PDB entry 7KP9 | X-ray diffraction, 2.15 A resolution | chains B and C of the 3 polymer chains in the assembly

[Chain B (and C)]
Name: Tumor necrosis factor
Organism: Homo sapiens
Notes: chain C of this document is another copy of the same molecule, construct and numbering; everything in this record applies to it too
UniProt: P01375 (TNFA_HUMAN); residues 1-157 here correspond to UniProt positions 77-233 (UniProt number = residue number + 76)
Chain sequence (158 residues; numbered 0 to 157; the number before each row is that of its first residue; numbering starts at 0):
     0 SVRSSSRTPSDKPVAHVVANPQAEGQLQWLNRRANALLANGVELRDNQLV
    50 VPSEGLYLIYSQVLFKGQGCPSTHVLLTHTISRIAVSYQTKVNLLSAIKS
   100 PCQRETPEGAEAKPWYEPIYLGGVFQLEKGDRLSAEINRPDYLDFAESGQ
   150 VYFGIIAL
Disordered / not traced: 0-6, 71-72, 102-111 (chain C: 0-8, 31-34, 87-88, 102-111, 145-146)
Construct notes: expression tag (0)
Curated features (UniProtKB/Swiss-Prot):
  - glycosylation: S4 (O-linked (GalNAc...) serine)
Disulfide bonds: C69-C101
Residues lining bound ligands: A7G (1-{[2-(difluoromethoxy)phenyl]methyl}-2-methyl-6-[6-(piperazin-1-yl)pyridin-3-yl]-1H-benzimidazole): L57, Y59, Y119, G121, G122, I155, L157

[Interface between chain B and chain C]
Residue-residue contacts - 41 pairs, chain B then chain C:
  S9(B) - L157(C)
  K11(B) - L157(C)  hydrogen bond (side chain-backbone)
  A14(B) - V123(C)
  H15(B) - V123(C)
  H15(B) - F124(C)
  N34(B) - R82(C)  hydrogen bond
  N34(B) - V91(C)
  N34(B) - L93(C)
  N34(B) - F124(C)
  L36(B) - L55(C)  hydrophobic
  Y59(B) - G121(C)
  Y59(B) - G122(C)
  Y59(B) - V123(C)  hydrogen bond (side chain-backbone)
  Q61(B) - S95(C)  hydrogen bond (side chain-backbone)
  Q61(B) - A96(C)
  Q61(B) - L120(C)
  L63(B) - I97(C)
  W114(B) - S99(C)
  Y115(B) - L75(C)  hydrophobic
  Y115(B) - I97(C)
  Y115(B) - K98(C)
  Y115(B) - S99(C)  hydrogen bond (backbone-side chain)
  P117(B) - A96(C)  hydrophobic
  P117(B) - I97(C)
  P117(B) - K98(C)
  Y119(B) - Y119(C)
  Y119(B) - L120(C)
  Y119(B) - G121(C)  hydrogen bond (side chain-backbone)
  E146(B) - N92(C)
  S147(B) - N92(C)  hydrogen bond (backbone-side chain)
  S147(B) - S95(C)
  G148(B) - L93(C)
  G148(B) - L94(C)
  G148(B) - S95(C)  hydrogen bond (backbone-backbone)
  Q149(B) - S95(C)
  Q149(B) - I97(C)
  Y151(B) - L94(C)
  Y151(B) - G121(C)
  I155(B) - L57(C)  hydrophobic
  I155(B) - V123(C)  hydrophobic
  I155(B) - L157(C)  hydrophobic
Interface residues without a listed pair, chain B (25 interface residues in all): P8, V13, N39, L57, P113, I154
Interface residues without a listed pair, chain C (22 interface residues in all): E53, Q125

[In short]
Chain B and chain C form an interface of 25 and 22 residues respectively, with 8 hydrogen bonds. Polar
contacts include K11(B)-L157(C), N34(B)-R82(C) and Y59(B)-V123(C). Chain B binds compound A7G.
Chain B and chain C are both Tumor necrosis factor (Homo sapiens); the structure, asymmetric hTNF-alpha, was
determined by X-ray diffraction, deposited together with 7KP7 and 7KP8.
